3PGS - chain A; structure by X-ray diffraction, 1.90 A resolution.

== Chain A ==
Molecule: Long-chain fatty acid transport protein
From: Escherichia coli K-12
Notes: fragment: Mature form
UniProtKB: P10384 (FADL_ECOLI); residues 1-421 here correspond to UniProt positions 26-446 (UniProt number = residue number + 25)
Chain sequence (427 residues; numbered 1 to 427; the number before each row is that of its first residue):
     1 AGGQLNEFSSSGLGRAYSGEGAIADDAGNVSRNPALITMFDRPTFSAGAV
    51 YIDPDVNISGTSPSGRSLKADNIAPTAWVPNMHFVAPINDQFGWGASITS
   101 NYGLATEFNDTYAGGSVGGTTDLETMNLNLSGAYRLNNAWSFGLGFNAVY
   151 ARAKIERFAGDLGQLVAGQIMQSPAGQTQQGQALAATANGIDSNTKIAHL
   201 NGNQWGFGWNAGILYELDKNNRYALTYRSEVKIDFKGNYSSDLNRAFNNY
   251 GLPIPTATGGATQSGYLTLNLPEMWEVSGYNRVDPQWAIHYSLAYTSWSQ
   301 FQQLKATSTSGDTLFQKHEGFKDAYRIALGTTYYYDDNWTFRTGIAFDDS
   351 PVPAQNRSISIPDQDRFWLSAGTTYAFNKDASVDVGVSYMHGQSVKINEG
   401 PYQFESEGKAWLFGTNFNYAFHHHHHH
Construct notes: engineered mutation G3 (Phe28 in P10384); expression tag (422-427)
What the authors report for this chain:
  - mutagenesis - D323A: abolished growth in response to palmitate

== Summary ==
The paper reports that D323A abolishes growth in response to palmitate.
Chain A is Long-chain fatty acid transport protein (Escherichia coli K-12); the structure, Phe3Gly mutant of
EcFadL, was determined by X-ray diffraction together with 3PF1, 3PGR, 3PGU, 2R89 and 2R8A from the same study.
